8SIY - chains G and L of the 12 polymer chains in the assembly; structure by electron microscopy, 2.90 A resolution.

== Chain G ==
Name: Histone H3.2
Organism: Xenopus laevis
UniProt: P84233 (H32_XENLA); residues 1-135 here correspond to UniProt positions 2-136 (UniProt number = residue number + 1)
Amino-acid sequence (135 residues; row label = number of the first residue in the row):
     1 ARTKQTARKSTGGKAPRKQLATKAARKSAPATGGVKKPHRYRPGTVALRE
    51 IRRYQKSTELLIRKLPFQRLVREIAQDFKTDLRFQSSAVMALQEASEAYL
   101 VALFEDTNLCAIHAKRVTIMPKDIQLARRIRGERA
Unresolved in the structure: 1-37, 134-135
Construct notes: variant Ala102 (Gly103 in P84233)

== Chain L ==
Molecule: Widom 601 DNA
Organism: synthetic construct
Sequence (153 nucleotides; each row starts with the number of its first residue; numbers below 1 keep their minus sign (DA-76 is residue -76)):
   -76 ATCACAGGATGTATATATCTGACACGTGCCTGGAGACTAGGGAGTAATCC
   -26 CCTTGGCGGTTAAAACGCGGGGGACAGCGCGTACGTGCGTTTAAGCGGTG
    24 CTAGAGCTGTCTACGACCAATTGAGCGGCCTCGGCACCGGGATTCTCCAG
    74 GAT
Unresolved in the structure: -76 to -72, 76

== How chain G and chain L interact ==
Residue-residue contacts - 26 pairs, chain G then chain L:
  His39(G) with DC70(L), sugar contact
  Arg40(G) with DG-8(L), base contact
  Tyr41(G) with DT69(L), phosphate contact; DC70(L), phosphate contact
  Arg42(G) with DG-5(L), salt bridge to the phosphate; DC70(L), hydrogen bond to the phosphate; DC71(L), phosphate contact
  Pro43(G) with DG-5(L), sugar contact
  Thr45(G) with DT69(L), phosphate contact; DC70(L), hydrogen bond to the phosphate
  Arg63(G) with DA-14(L), phosphate contact; DA-13(L), salt bridge to the phosphate
  Arg72(G) with DT-23(L), salt bridge to the phosphate
  Arg83(G) with DT-24(L), phosphate contact; DT-23(L), phosphate contact
  Phe84(G) with DT-24(L), phosphate contact; DT-23(L), hydrogen bond to the phosphate
  Gln85(G) with DT-24(L), phosphate contact
  Ser86(G) with DT-24(L), phosphate contact
  Arg116(G) with DA-3(L), phosphate contact; DC-2(L), phosphate contact
  Val117(G) with DA-3(L), hydrogen bond to the phosphate
  Thr118(G) with DG-4(L), phosphate contact; DA-3(L), hydrogen bond to the phosphate
  Met120(G) with DA-3(L), phosphate contact; DC-2(L), phosphate contact
Interface residues without a listed pair, chain G (18 interface residues in all): Leu82, Lys115

== In short ==
18 residues of chain G and 12 residues of chain L are in contact, with 5 hydrogen bonds and 3 salt bridges.
Polar pairs include Arg42(G)-DC70(L), Thr45(G)-DC70(L) and Phe84(G)-DT-23(L).
Here chain G is Histone H3.2 (Xenopus laevis) and chain L is Widom 601 DNA (synthetic construct). Entry 8SIY
(Origin Recognition Complex Associated (ORCA) protein bound to H4K20me3-nucleosome) was determined by electron
microscopy, deposited together with 8SIU.
